PDB entry 3SCL | X-ray diffraction, 3.00 A resolution | chains A and E

Chain A:
Name: Angiotensin-converting enzyme 2 chimera
From: Paguma larvata
Notes: EC 3.4.17.23
Reference sequence: chimeric construct of Q56NL1, Q9BYF1: residues 19-82 from Q56NL1 (ACE2_PAGLA) positions 19-82 (same numbers); residues 83-615 from Q9BYF1 positions 83-615 (same numbers)
Chain sequence (603 residues; numbered 19 to 621; the number before each row is that of its first residue):
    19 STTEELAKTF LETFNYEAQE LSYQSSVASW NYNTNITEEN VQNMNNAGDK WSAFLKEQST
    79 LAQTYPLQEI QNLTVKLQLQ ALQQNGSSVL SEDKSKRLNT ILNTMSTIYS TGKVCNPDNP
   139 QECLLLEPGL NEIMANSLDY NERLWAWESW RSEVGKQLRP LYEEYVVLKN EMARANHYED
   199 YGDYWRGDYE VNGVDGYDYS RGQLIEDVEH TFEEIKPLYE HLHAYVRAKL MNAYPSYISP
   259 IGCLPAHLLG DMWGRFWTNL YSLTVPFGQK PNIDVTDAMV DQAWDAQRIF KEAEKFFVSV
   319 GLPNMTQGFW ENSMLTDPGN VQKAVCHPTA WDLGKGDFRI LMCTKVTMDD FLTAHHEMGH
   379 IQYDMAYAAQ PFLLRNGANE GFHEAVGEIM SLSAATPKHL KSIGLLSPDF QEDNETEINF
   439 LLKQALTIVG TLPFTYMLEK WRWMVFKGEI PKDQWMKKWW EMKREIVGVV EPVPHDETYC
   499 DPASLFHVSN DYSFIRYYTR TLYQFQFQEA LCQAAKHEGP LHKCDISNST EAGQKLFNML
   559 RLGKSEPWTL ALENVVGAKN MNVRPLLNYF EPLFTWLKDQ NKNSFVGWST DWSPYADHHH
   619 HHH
Disordered / not traced: 616-621
Disulfide bonds: Cys133-Cys141, Cys344-Cys361, Cys530-Cys542
Sequence notes: expression tag (616-621)
Bound ions: Zn2+: His374, His378, Glu402

Chain E:
Name: Spike glycoprotein
From: SARS coronavirus
Notes: fragment: receptor binding domain
Reference sequence: P59594 (SPIKE_CVHSA); residues 324-502 here = UniProt positions 324-502
Chain sequence (185 residues; row label = number of the first residue in the row):
   324 PFGEVFNATK FPSVYAWERK KISNCVADYS VLYNSTFFST FKCYGVSATK LNDLCFSNVY
   384 ADSFVVKGDD VRQIAPGQTG VIADYNYKLP DDFMGCVLAW NTRNIDATST GNYNYKYRYL
   444 RHGKLRPFER DISNVPFSPD GKPCTPPALN CYWPLNDYGF YTTTGIGYQP YRVVVLSFEH
   504 HHHHH
Disordered / not traced: 376-381, 503-508
Disulfide bonds: Cys366-Cys419, Cys467-Cys474
Sequence notes: expression tag (503-508)
What the authors report for this chain:
  - mutagenesis - Y442F, L472F: increased binding to hACE2
  - mutagenesis - N479R: unchanged binding to hACE2
  - mutagenesis - L472P, N479K, D480G, T487S: decreased binding to hACE2
  - mutagenesis - N479R, D480G: increased binding to cACE2
  - mutagenesis - L472P, N479K: unchanged binding to cACE2
  - mutagenesis - Y442F, L472F, T487S: decreased binding to cACE2
  - specificity-determining residues: Tyr442, Asp480

Interface between chain A and chain E:
Contacting residue pairs (36):
  Ser19(A) with Asp463(E)
  Leu24(A) with Pro462(E), hydrophobic; Asn473(E)
  Thr27(A) with Leu443(E); Tyr475(E)
  Phe28(A) with Tyr475(E)
  Thr31(A) with Tyr442(E), hydrogen bond; Tyr475(E)
  Tyr34(A) with Val404(E); Tyr440(E)
  Gln37(A) with Tyr491(E)
  Glu38(A) with Tyr436(E), hydrogen bond; Tyr481(E)
  Tyr41(A) with Tyr484(E), hydrophobic; Thr486(E), hydrogen bond; Thr487(E), hydrogen bond (side chain-backbone)
  Gln42(A) with Tyr436(E); Tyr484(E), hydrogen bond
  Thr82(A) with Leu472(E)
  Tyr83(A) with Asn473(E), hydrogen bond; Tyr475(E)
  Gln325(A) with Arg426(E); Ile489(E)
  Glu329(A) with Arg426(E), salt bridge
  Asn330(A) with Thr486(E), hydrogen bond (side chain-backbone)
  Lys353(A) with Tyr481(E), hydrogen bond (side chain-backbone); Gly482(E), hydrogen bond (side chain-backbone); Thr487(E); Gly488(E), hydrogen bond (backbone-backbone); Tyr491(E)
  Gly354(A) with Gly488(E); Tyr491(E)
  Asp355(A) with Thr486(E); Thr487(E); Gly488(E)
  Arg357(A) with Thr486(E)
Also at the interface, not in a pair above, chain E (21 interface residues in all): Phe460, Asn479
The authors on this interface:
  - pairs named by the authors: Thr31(A)-Tyr442(E) (hydrogen bond)
  - hot spots on chain A (mutagenesis) - K353A: decreased binding to RBD

Overview:
The interface between chain A and chain E involves 19 residues on one side and 21 on the other, with 10
hydrogen bonds and 1 salt bridge. Among the polar pairs are Glu329(A)-Arg426(E), Thr31(A)-Tyr442(E) and
Glu38(A)-Tyr436(E). The paper describes a hydrogen bond between Thr31(A) and Tyr442(E). The paper reports that
L472P, N479K and D480G of chain E, among others, reduce binding to hACE2; specificity determinants Tyr442(E)
and Asp480(E); 8 substitutions were tested in all.
Chain A is Angiotensin-converting enzyme 2 chimera (Paguma larvata) and chain E is Spike glycoprotein (SARS
coronavirus); the structure, Crystal structure of spike protein receptor-binding domain from SARS coronavirus
epidemic strain complexed with human-civet chimeric ..., was determined by X-ray diffraction, deposited
together with 3SCI, 3SCJ and 3SCK.
